Entry 8CZZ (electron microscopy, 3.14 A resolution); this record covers chains B and C of the 18 polymer chains in the assembly.

# Chain B
Name: CRF-1_AE T/F100 HIV-1 gp41
From: Human immunodeficiency virus 1
Reference sequence: A0A6C0ZY47 (A0A6C0ZY47_9HIV1); residues 512-664 here correspond to UniProt positions 513-665 (UniProt number = residue number + 1)
Chain sequence (155 residues; each row starts with the number of its first residue):
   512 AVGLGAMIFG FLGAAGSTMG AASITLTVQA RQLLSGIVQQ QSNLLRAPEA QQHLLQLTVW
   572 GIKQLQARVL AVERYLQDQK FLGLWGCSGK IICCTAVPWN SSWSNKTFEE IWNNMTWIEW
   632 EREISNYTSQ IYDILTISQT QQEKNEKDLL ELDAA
Not modelled in the structure: 512-520, 548-564, 663-666
Differences from the reference sequence: conflict Pro-559 (Ile560 in A0A6C0ZY47), Cys-605 (Thr606 in A0A6C0ZY47); expression tag (665-666)
Cystine bridges: Cys-598/Cys-604
Covalently attached groups: N-acetylglucosamine (NAG) linked to Asn-616, Asn-625; glycan linked to Asn-637
What the authors report for this chain:
  - conformationally variable residues: Ser-528 to Gln-540, Ala-541 to Ile-548

# Chain C
Name: Heavy chain of 8ANC195 Fab
From: Homo sapiens
Notes: antibody fragment or engineered binder
Chain sequence (238 residues; numbered 1 to 219 plus 20 insertion-coded residues; 1 number in that range is skipped by the numbering (no residue carries it; nothing is unmodelled there); the number before each row is that of its first residue; a row labelled like 77A-77D holds insertion residues (77A, then the next letters in order)):
     1 QIHLVQSGTE VKKPGSSVTV SCKAYGVNTF GLYAV
   35A N
    36 WVRQAPGQSL EYIGQIW
    54 RWKSSASHHF RGRVLISAVD LTGS
77A-77D SPPI
    78 SSLEI
82A-82C KNL
    83 TSDDTAVYFC TTTSTYDR
100A-100L WSGLHHDGVMAF
   101 SSWGQGTLIS VSAASTKGPS VFPLAPSSKS TSGGTAALGC LVKDYFPEPV TVSWNSGALT
   161 SGVHTFPAVL QSSGLYSLSS VVTVPSSSLG TQTYICNVNH KPSNTKVDKR VEPKSCDKT
Not modelled in the structure: 112-219
Cystine bridges: Cys-22/Cys-92
Covalently attached groups: N-acetylglucosamine (NAG) linked to Asn-82B

# How chain B and chain C interact
Residue-residue contacts (6; chain B residue first):
  Ile-629(B) / Arg-100(C)
  Ile-629(B) / Trp-100A(C)  hydrophobic
  Glu-630(B) / His-100F(C)
  Glu-632(B) / Trp-100A(C)
  Arg-633(B) / Arg-100(C)
  Arg-633(B) / Trp-100A(C)
Other interface residues (no listed pair), chain C (4 interface residues in all): Asp-100G

# Overview
Chain B and chain C each contribute 4 residues to their interface. Covalently linked N-acetylglucosamine: at
Asn-616(B) and Asn-625(B). Covalently linked N-acetylglucosamine: at Asn-82B(C). The paper reports
conformational variability at Ser-528(B) and Ala-541(B).
Here chain B is CRF-1_AE T/F100 HIV-1 gp41 (Human immunodeficiency virus 1) and chain C is Heavy chain of
8ANC195 Fab (Homo sapiens). Entry 8CZZ (Cryo-EM structure of T/F100 SOSIP.664 HIV-1 Env trimer with LMHS
mutations in complex with Temsavir, 8ANC195 ...) was determined by electron microscopy together with 8G6U and
8DOK from the same study.
